6RAZ - chains A and H of the 13 polymer chains in the assembly; structure by electron microscopy, 4.46 A resolution (low resolution: residue-level contacts below are approximate; hydrogen-bond / salt-bridge calls are withheld).

# Chain A
Molecule: CDC45L
Source organism: Drosophila melanogaster
UniProt: O96989 (O96989_DROME); numbering as in UniProt (aligned over 1-575)
Sequence (575 residues; each row starts with the number of its first residue):
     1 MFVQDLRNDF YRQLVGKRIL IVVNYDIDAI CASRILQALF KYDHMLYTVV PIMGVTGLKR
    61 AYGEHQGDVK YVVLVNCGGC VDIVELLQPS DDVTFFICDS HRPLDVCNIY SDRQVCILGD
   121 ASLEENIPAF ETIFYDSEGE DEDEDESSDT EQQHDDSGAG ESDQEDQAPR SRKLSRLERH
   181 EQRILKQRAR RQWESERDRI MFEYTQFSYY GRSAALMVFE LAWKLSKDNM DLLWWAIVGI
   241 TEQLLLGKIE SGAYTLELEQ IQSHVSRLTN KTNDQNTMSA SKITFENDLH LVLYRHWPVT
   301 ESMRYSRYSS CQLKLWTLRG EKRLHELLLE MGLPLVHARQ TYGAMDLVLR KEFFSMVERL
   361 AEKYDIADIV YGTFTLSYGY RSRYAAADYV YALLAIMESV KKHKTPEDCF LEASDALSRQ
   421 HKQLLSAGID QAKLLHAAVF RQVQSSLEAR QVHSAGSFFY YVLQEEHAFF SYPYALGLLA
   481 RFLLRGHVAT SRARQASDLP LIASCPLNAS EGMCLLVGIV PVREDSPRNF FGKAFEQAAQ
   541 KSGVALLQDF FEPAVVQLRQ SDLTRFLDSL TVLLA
Not modelled in the structure: 1-5, 137-184, 573-575

# Chain H
Molecule: IP07275p
Source organism: Drosophila melanogaster
UniProt: Q9W0I7 (Q9W0I7_DROME); residues 1-202 here = UniProt positions 1-202
Sequence (202 residues; each row starts with the number of its first residue):
     1 MSRQTKMFGE KAFDLLKELE RSSQTIPAFD DDGVRQVLEE IKAIFEENVA QASSYNASGD
    61 RSLWPLLNFR HAALQRNKRC LLAYLYERCR RIKALRWEFG PIIPGDIKQA LCEPEVTFFN
   121 NYSKSLAAYM CSAGYNQGLP IDLTNNLRPP KSLYIEVRCM EDYGKFELDD GEVIHLKKNS
   181 QHYLPRAQVE SLVRQGILHH IA
Not modelled in the structure: 1-6, 202

# Interface between chain A and chain H
Pairs across the interface (39):
  Lys17(A) - Ser152(H)
  Lys17(A) - Tyr154(H)
  Lys17(A) - Ile155(H)
  Lys17(A) - Tyr183(H)
  Arg18(A) - Ser152(H)
  Arg18(A) - Ile155(H)
  Ile19(A) - Ile155(H)
  Ile19(A) - Glu156(H)
  Lys41(A) - Arg148(H)
  Lys41(A) - Pro149(H)
  Lys41(A) - Lys151(H)
  His44(A) - Lys151(H)
  Met45(A) - Lys151(H)
  Leu46(A) - Arg148(H)
  Leu46(A) - Lys151(H)
  Leu46(A) - Ile155(H)
  Leu46(A) - Arg186(H)
  Leu46(A) - Ile201(H)
  Tyr47(A) - His200(H)
  Tyr47(A) - Ile201(H)
  Thr48(A) - Ile155(H)
  Thr48(A) - Glu156(H)
  Thr48(A) - Ile201(H)
  Val49(A) - Arg158(H)
  Val49(A) - His200(H)
  Val50(A) - Arg158(H)
  Pro51(A) - Arg158(H)
  Glu64(A) - Gln181(H)
  Glu64(A) - His182(H)
  Glu64(A) - Tyr183(H)
  His65(A) - Glu156(H)
  His65(A) - Gln181(H)
  His65(A) - His182(H)
  His65(A) - Tyr183(H)
  Gln66(A) - Tyr183(H)
  Gly67(A) - Tyr183(H)
  Val69(A) - Tyr154(H)
  Val69(A) - Tyr183(H)
  Leu411(A) - His199(H)
Other interface residues (no listed pair), chain A (21 interface residues in all): Gly16, Asp68, Asp408
Other interface residues (no listed pair), chain H (16 interface residues in all): Lys178

# Overview
Chain A and chain H form an interface of 21 and 16 residues respectively.
Chain A is CDC45L and chain H is IP07275p, both from Drosophila melanogaster; the structure, D. melanogaster
CMG-DNA, State 2B, was determined by electron microscopy (same publication as 6RAW, 6RAX and 6RAY).
